8U81 - chains B1 and G1 of the 20 polymer chains in the assembly; structure by electron microscopy, 3.82 A resolution.

== Chain B1 ==
Protein: Guanine nucleotide-binding protein G(I)/G(S)/G(T) subunit beta-1
Organism: Homo sapiens
UniProtKB: P62873 (GBB1_HUMAN); residues 1-340 here = UniProt positions 1-340
Sequence (340 residues; each row starts with the number of its first residue):
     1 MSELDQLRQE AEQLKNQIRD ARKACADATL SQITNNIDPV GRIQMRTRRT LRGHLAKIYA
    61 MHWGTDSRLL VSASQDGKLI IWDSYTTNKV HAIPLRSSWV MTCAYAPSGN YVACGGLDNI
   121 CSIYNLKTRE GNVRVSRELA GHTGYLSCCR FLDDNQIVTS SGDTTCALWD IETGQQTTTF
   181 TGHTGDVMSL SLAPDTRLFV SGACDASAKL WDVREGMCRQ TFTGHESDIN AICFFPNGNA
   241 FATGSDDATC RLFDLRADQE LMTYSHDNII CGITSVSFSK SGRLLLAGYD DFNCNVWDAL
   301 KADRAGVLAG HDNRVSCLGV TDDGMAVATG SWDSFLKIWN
Unresolved in the structure: 1
Swiss-Prot annotation at these positions:
  - modified residue: Ser2 (N-acetylserine), His266 (Phosphohistidine)
What the authors report for this chain:
  - post-translational modification sites: Lys23
  - mutagenesis - K78E, K89E, A92D: abolished catalytic activity (ubiquitylation activity)
  - mutagenesis - K78E, K89E, A92D: abolished catalytic activity with BTB/POZ domain-containing protein KCTD5

== Chain G1 ==
Protein: Guanine nucleotide-binding protein G(I)/G(S)/G(O) subunit gamma-2
Organism: Homo sapiens
UniProtKB: P59768 (GBG2_HUMAN); numbering as in UniProt (aligned over 1-71)
Sequence (71 residues; numbered 1 to 71; the number before each row is that of its first residue):
     1 MASNNTASIA QARKLVEQLK MEANIDRIKV SKAAADLMAY CEAHAKEDPL LTPVPASENP
    61 FREKKFFSAI L
Unresolved in the structure: 64-71
Sequence notes: engineered mutation Ser68 (Cys in P59768)
Swiss-Prot annotation at these positions:
  - modified residue: Ala2 (N-acetylalanine)

== Interface between chain B1 and chain G1 ==
Contacting residue pairs - 106 pairs, chain B1 then chain G1:
  Ser2(B1) - Asn4(G1)  hydrogen bond
  Glu3(B1) - Asn4(G1)
  Glu3(B1) - Ile9(G1)
  Glu3(B1) - Arg13(G1)  salt bridge
  Leu4(B1) - Asn5(G1)
  Leu4(B1) - Ser8(G1)
  Leu4(B1) - Ile9(G1)
  Leu7(B1) - Ile9(G1)
  Leu7(B1) - Ala12(G1)  hydrophobic
  Leu7(B1) - Arg13(G1)
  Leu7(B1) - Val16(G1)
  Glu10(B1) - Val16(G1)
  Ala11(B1) - Val16(G1)
  Ala11(B1) - Leu19(G1)
  Leu14(B1) - Val16(G1)
  Leu14(B1) - Leu19(G1)  hydrophobic
  Leu14(B1) - Lys20(G1)
  Lys15(B1) - Leu19(G1)
  Gln17(B1) - Ala23(G1)
  Ile18(B1) - Leu19(G1)
  Ile18(B1) - Glu22(G1)
  Ile18(B1) - Ala23(G1)
  Ile18(B1) - Arg27(G1)
  Ala21(B1) - Arg27(G1)
  Arg22(B1) - Glu22(G1)  salt bridge
  Arg22(B1) - Arg27(G1)
  Cys25(B1) - Arg27(G1)  hydrogen bond (side chain-backbone)
  Cys25(B1) - Ile28(G1)
  Cys25(B1) - Lys29(G1)  hydrogen bond
  Cys25(B1) - Val30(G1)  hydrogen bond (backbone-backbone)
  Ala26(B1) - Val30(G1)  hydrophobic
  Asp27(B1) - Lys29(G1)
  Asp27(B1) - Val30(G1)
  Asp27(B1) - Ser31(G1)
  Ala28(B1) - Ser31(G1)
  Thr29(B1) - Val30(G1)
  Thr29(B1) - Ala34(G1)
  Leu30(B1) - Ala34(G1)
  Leu30(B1) - Met38(G1)  hydrophobic
  Ser31(B1) - Met38(G1)
  Thr34(B1) - Met38(G1)
  Ile37(B1) - Met38(G1)  hydrophobic
  Asp38(B1) - Glu42(G1)
  Arg48(B1) - Phe61(G1)
  Arg48(B1) - Arg62(G1)
  Arg49(B1) - Pro60(G1)  hydrogen bond (side chain-backbone)
  Arg49(B1) - Phe61(G1)  hydrogen bond (side chain-backbone)
  Ser84(B1) - Phe61(G1)
  Tyr85(B1) - Pro60(G1)
  Tyr85(B1) - Phe61(G1)  hydrophobic
  Met217(B1) - Met21(G1)  hydrophobic
  Cys218(B1) - Gln18(G1)  hydrogen bond (backbone-side chain)
  Arg219(B1) - Gln18(G1)
  Arg219(B1) - Ile25(G1)
  Gln220(B1) - Gln18(G1)
  Gln220(B1) - Ile25(G1)
  Thr221(B1) - Gln18(G1)  hydrogen bond
  Thr221(B1) - Glu22(G1)
  Phe235(B1) - Tyr40(G1)  hydrophobic
  Phe235(B1) - Cys41(G1)  hydrophobic
  Pro236(B1) - Tyr40(G1)
  Asn237(B1) - Leu37(G1)
  Asn237(B1) - Tyr40(G1)
  Asn239(B1) - Leu37(G1)
  Ala240(B1) - Leu37(G1)  hydrophobic
  Asp254(B1) - Ala33(G1)
  Arg256(B1) - Asp26(G1)
  Arg256(B1) - Arg27(G1)
  Arg256(B1) - Ile28(G1)  hydrogen bond (backbone-backbone)
  Arg256(B1) - Ala33(G1)
  Arg256(B1) - Asp36(G1)  salt bridge
  Ala257(B1) - Arg27(G1)
  Ala257(B1) - Ile28(G1)
  Asp258(B1) - Glu22(G1)
  Asp258(B1) - Arg27(G1)  salt bridge
  Gln259(B1) - Val30(G1)
  Leu261(B1) - Val30(G1)  hydrophobic
  Leu261(B1) - Ala34(G1)  hydrophobic
  Leu261(B1) - Leu37(G1)  hydrophobic
  Ser279(B1) - Asp48(G1)  hydrogen bond
  Ser279(B1) - Leu50(G1)
  Lys280(B1) - Glu47(G1)
  Lys280(B1) - Asp48(G1)
  Ser281(B1) - Tyr40(G1)
  Ser281(B1) - Cys41(G1)
  Ser281(B1) - His44(G1)
  Ser281(B1) - Asp48(G1)  hydrogen bond
  Ser281(B1) - Leu51(G1)
  Gly282(B1) - Cys41(G1)
  Arg283(B1) - Cys41(G1)
  Arg283(B1) - Glu42(G1)  salt bridge
  Leu284(B1) - Leu50(G1)  hydrophobic
  Leu284(B1) - Leu51(G1)  hydrophobic
  Leu300(B1) - Met38(G1)  hydrophobic
  Leu300(B1) - Cys41(G1)  hydrophobic
  Leu300(B1) - Glu42(G1)
  Asp323(B1) - Pro49(G1)
  Gly324(B1) - Asp48(G1)
  Gly324(B1) - Pro49(G1)
  Gly324(B1) - Leu50(G1)
  Met325(B1) - Pro49(G1)  hydrophobic
  Met325(B1) - Pro60(G1)
  Ala326(B1) - Phe61(G1)  hydrophobic
  Ile338(B1) - Phe61(G1)  hydrophobic
  Asn340(B1) - Asn59(G1)  hydrogen bond
  Asn340(B1) - Phe61(G1)
Also at the interface, not in a pair above, chain B1 (62 interface residues in all): Arg8, Ala24, Met45, Trp63, Gly182, Val327, Trp339
Also at the interface, not in a pair above, chain G1 (42 interface residues in all): Lys14, Lys32, Ala35, Ala45

== Summary ==
Chain B1 and chain G1 form an interface of 62 and 42 residues respectively; the contacts include 12 hydrogen
bonds and 5 salt bridges. Polar pairs include Glu3(B1)-Arg13(G1), Arg22(B1)-Glu22(G1) and
Arg256(B1)-Asp36(G1). The paper reports that K78E, K89E and A92D of chain B1 abolish catalytic activity
(ubiquitylation activity); a modification site at Lys23(B1).
Here chain B1 is Guanine nucleotide-binding protein G(I)/G(S)/G(T) subunit beta-1 and chain G1 is Guanine
nucleotide-binding protein G(I)/G(S)/G(O) subunit gamma-2, both from Homo sapiens. Entry 8U81
(KCTD5/Cullin3/Gbeta1gamma2 Complex: State A From Composite RELION Multi-body Refinement Map) was determined
by electron microscopy together with 8U7Z, 8U80, 8U82, 8U83 and 8U84 from the same study.
